PDB entry 5TWV | electron microscopy, 6.30 A resolution (low resolution: residue-level contacts below are approximate; hydrogen-bond / salt-bridge calls are withheld) | chains A and C of the 8 polymer chains in the assembly

== Chain A (and C) ==
Molecule: ATP-sensitive inward rectifier potassium channel 11
Organism: Rattus norvegicus
Notes: chain C of this document is another copy of the same molecule, construct and numbering; everything in this record applies to it too
Sequence (390 residues; numbered 1 to 390; the number before each row is that of its first residue):
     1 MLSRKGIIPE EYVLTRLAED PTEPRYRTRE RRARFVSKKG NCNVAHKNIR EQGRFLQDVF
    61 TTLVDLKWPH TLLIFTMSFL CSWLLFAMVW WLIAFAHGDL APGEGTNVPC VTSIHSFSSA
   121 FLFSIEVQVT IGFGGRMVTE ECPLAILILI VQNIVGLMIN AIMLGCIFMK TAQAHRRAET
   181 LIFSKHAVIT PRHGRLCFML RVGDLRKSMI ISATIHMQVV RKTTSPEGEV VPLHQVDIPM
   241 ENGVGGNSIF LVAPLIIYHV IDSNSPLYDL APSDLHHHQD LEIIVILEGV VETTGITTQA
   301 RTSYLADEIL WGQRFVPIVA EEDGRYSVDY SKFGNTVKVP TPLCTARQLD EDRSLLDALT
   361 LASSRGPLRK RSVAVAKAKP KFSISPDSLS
Disordered / not traced: 1-31, 357-390
Disulfides: C110-C142
Ligand contacts:
  - ATP (adenosine-5'-triphosphate), molecule 1: K38, I182, F183, S184, K185, L205, Y330, F333, G334
  - ATP, molecule 2: N48, I49, R50
From the paper describing this entry:
  - binding site for ATP: R50, I182, K185, L205, Y330, F333, G334

== Interface between chain A and chain C ==
Contacting residue pairs (75; chain A residue first):
  R32(A) - D323(C)
  A33(A) - Y326(C)
  R34(A) - R325(C)
  R34(A) - Y326(C)
  F35(A) - V252(C)
  F35(A) - R325(C)
  V36(A) - R325(C)
  N43(A) - R325(C)
  V44(A) - Y326(C)
  A45(A) - Y326(C)
  A45(A) - S327(C)
  A45(A) - V328(C)
  H46(A) - D204(C)
  H46(A) - R206(C)
  H46(A) - V328(C)
  H46(A) - Y330(C)
  K47(A) - V328(C)
  K47(A) - D329(C)
  K47(A) - Y330(C)
  N48(A) - D329(C)
  N48(A) - Y330(C)
  N48(A) - S331(C)
  F55(A) - L205(C)
  F55(A) - R206(C)
  F60(A) - T171(C)
  T61(A) - R177(C)
  T61(A) - T293(C)
  T62(A) - R206(C)
  F123(A) - F133(C)
  T130(A) - V129(C)
  T130(A) - T130(C)
  T130(A) - I131(C)
  G132(A) - I131(C)
  G132(A) - G132(C)
  G134(A) - F133(C)
  R136(A) - F133(C)
  M137(A) - F133(C)
  M137(A) - G135(C)
  M137(A) - R136(C)
  V138(A) - F133(C)
  V138(A) - R136(C)
  E140(A) - S119(C)
  E140(A) - R136(C)
  I150(A) - W83(C)
  N153(A) - V129(C)
  N153(A) - I131(C)
  L157(A) - N160(C)
  L157(A) - M163(C)
  M158(A) - M163(C)
  A161(A) - L164(C)
  A161(A) - I167(C)
  L164(A) - L164(C)
  G165(A) - F168(C)
  F168(A) - F168(C)
  M169(A) - F168(C)
  M169(A) - T294(C)
  H175(A) - E292(C)
  P226(A) - H193(C)
  E227(A) - P191(C)
  E227(A) - R192(C)
  E227(A) - H193(C)
  E229(A) - R314(C)
  P232(A) - V319(C)
  Q235(A) - I249(C)
  Q235(A) - F250(C)
  Q235(A) - L255(C)
  D237(A) - V244(C)
  I238(A) - V244(C)
  P239(A) - V244(C)
  E288(A) - I211(C)
  E288(A) - S212(C)
  I296(A) - G295(C)
  T297(A) - V290(C)
  Q299(A) - I211(C)
  R301(A) - F250(C)
Interface residues without a listed pair, chain A (61 interface residues in all): C42, D58, D65, I131, I146, I154, I162, H216, Q218, S225, V230, L233, H234, I284, I286
Interface residues without a listed pair, chain C (60 interface residues in all): W68, L72, F75, T76, F79, S116, S118, F121, G134, R176, T180, G194, K207, S208, S248, P317

== In short ==
The interface between chain A and chain C involves 61 residues on one side and 60 on the other. Bound to chain
A: ATP. The paper reports a binding site for ATP at R50(A), I182(A) and K185(A) among others.
Chain A and chain C are both ATP-sensitive inward rectifier potassium channel 11 (Rattus norvegicus); the
structure, Cryo-EM structure of the pancreatic ATP-sensitive K+ channel SUR1/Kir6.2 in the presence of ATP and
glibenclamide, was determined by electron microscopy.
